PDB entry 2XND | X-ray diffraction, 3.50 A resolution | chains F and G of the 17 polymer chains in the assembly

[Chain F]
Name: ATP synthase subunit beta, mitochondrial
Organism: Bos taurus
Notes: EC 3.6.3.14
UniProt: P00829 (ATPB_BOVIN); residues 9-475 here correspond to UniProt positions 59-525 (UniProt number = residue number + 50)
Amino-acid sequence (467 residues; numbered 9 to 475; the number before each row is that of its first residue):
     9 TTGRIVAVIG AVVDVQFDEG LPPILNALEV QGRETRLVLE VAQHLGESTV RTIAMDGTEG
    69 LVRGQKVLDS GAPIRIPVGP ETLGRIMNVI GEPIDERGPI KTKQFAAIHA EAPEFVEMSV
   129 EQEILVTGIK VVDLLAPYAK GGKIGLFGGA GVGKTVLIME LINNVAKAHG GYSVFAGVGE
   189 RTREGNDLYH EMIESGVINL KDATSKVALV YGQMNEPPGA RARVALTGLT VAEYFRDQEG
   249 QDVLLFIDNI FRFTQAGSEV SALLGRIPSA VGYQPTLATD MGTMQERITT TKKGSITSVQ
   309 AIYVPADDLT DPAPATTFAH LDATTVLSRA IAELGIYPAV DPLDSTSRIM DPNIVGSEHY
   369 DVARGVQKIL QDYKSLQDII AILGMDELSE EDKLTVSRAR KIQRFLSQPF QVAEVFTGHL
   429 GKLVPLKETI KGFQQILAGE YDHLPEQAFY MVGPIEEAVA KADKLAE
Disordered / not traced: 475
Bound ions: Mg2+: Thr163 (together with AMP-PNP)
Residues lining bound ligands: AMP-PNP (ANP; phosphoaminophosphonic acid-adenylate ester): Gly157, Ala158, Gly159, Val160, Gly161, Lys162, Thr163, Val164, Glu188, Arg189, Tyr311, Tyr345, Pro346, Phe418, Ala421, Phe424, Thr425

[Chain G]
Name: ATP synthase subunit gamma, mitochondrial
Organism: Bos taurus
Notes: EC 3.6.3.14
UniProt: P05631 (ATPG_BOVIN); residues 1-272 here correspond to UniProt positions 26-297 (UniProt number = residue number + 25)
Amino-acid sequence (272 residues; numbered 1 to 272; the number before each row is that of its first residue):
     1 ATLKDITRRL KSIKNIQKIT KSMKMVAAAK YARAERELKP ARVYGVGSLA LYEKADIKTP
    61 EDKKKHLIIG VSSDRGLCGA IHSSVAKQMK SEAANLAAAG KEVKIIGVGD KIRSILHRTH
   121 SDQFLVTFKE VGRRPPTFGD ASVIALELLN SGYEFDEGSI IFNRFRSVIS YKTEEKPIFS
   181 LDTISSAESM SIYDDIDADV LRNYQEYSLA NIIYYSLKES TTSEQSARMT AMDNASKNAS
   241 EMIDKLTLTF NRTRQAVITK ELIEIISGAA AL
Disordered / not traced: 62-66, 97-100

[Interface between chain F and chain G]
Pairs across the interface (15):
  Ile275(F) - Ala270(G)
  Ile275(F) - Ala271(G)  hydrophobic
  Pro276(F) - Ser267(G)
  Asp386(F) - Arg9(G)  salt bridge
  Ala389(F) - Asn238(G)  hydrogen bond (backbone-side chain)
  Ala389(F) - Met242(G)  hydrophobic
  Ile390(F) - Ala235(G)
  Ile390(F) - Asn238(G)
  Ile390(F) - Ala239(G)
  Ile390(F) - Met242(G)  hydrophobic
  Leu391(F) - Leu77(G)  hydrophobic
  Asp394(F) - Gly79(G)
  Asp394(F) - Ala80(G)
  Glu395(F) - Leu77(G)
  Glu395(F) - Gly79(G)
Other interface residues (no listed pair), chain F (9 interface residues in all): Ile388
Other interface residues (no listed pair), chain G (12 interface residues in all): Ile16

[Overview]
Chain F and chain G form an interface of 9 and 12 residues respectively, with 1 hydrogen bond and 1 salt
bridge. Polar contacts include Asp386(F)-Arg9(G) and Ala389(F)-Asn238(G). Ligands of chain F: AMP-PNP.
Chain F is ATP synthase subunit beta, mitochondrial and chain G is ATP synthase subunit gamma, mitochondrial,
both from Bos taurus; the structure, Crystal structure of bovine F1-c8 sub-complex of ATP Synthase, was
determined by X-ray diffraction.
